Entry 7QG4 (X-ray diffraction, 2.08 A resolution); this record covers chain A.

[Chain A]
Protein: SN243
Source organism: Synthetic construct
Sequence (759 residues; numbered 31 to 789; the number before each row is that of its first residue):
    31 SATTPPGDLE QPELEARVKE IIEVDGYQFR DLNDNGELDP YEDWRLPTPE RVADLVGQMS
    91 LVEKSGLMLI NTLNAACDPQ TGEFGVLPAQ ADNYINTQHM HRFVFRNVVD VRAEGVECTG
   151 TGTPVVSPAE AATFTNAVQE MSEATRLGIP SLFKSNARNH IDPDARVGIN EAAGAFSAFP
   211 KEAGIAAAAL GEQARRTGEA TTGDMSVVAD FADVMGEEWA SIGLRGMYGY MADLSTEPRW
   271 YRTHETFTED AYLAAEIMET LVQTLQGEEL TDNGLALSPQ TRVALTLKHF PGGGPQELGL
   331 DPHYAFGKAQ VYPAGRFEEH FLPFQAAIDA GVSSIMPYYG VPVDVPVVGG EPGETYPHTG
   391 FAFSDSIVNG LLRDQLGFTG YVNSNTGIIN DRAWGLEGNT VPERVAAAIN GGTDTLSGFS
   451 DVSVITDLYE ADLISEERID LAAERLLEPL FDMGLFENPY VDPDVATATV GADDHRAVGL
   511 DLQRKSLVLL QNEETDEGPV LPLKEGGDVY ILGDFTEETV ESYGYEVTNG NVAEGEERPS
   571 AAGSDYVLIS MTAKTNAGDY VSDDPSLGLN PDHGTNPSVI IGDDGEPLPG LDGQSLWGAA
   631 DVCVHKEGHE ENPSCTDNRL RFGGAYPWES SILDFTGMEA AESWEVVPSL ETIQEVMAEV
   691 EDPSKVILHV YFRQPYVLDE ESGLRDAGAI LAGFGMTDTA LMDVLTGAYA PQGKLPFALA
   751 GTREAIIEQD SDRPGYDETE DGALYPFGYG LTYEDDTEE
Unresolved in the structure: 31-39, 786-789
Cystine bridges: Cys107-Cys148, Cys633-Cys645
Ion coordination: Zn2+ site 1 near Asp55 (its only coordinating residue here); Zn2+ site 2: Asn63, Asn65, Glu67, Asp69, Glu72; Zn2+ site 3 near His131 (its only coordinating residue here); Zn2+ site 4: Thr266, Arg763; Zn2+ site 5 near Glu289 (its only coordinating residue here); Zn2+ site 6: Asp451, Ser453; Zn2+ site 7 near His505 (its only coordinating residue here); Zn2+ site 8: Glu551 (shared with 1 residue of chain B); Zn2+ site 9 near Glu556 (its only coordinating residue here); Zn2+ site 10: Asp602 (shared with 2 residues of chain B); Zn2+ site 11: His603, Glu672 (shared with 1 residue of chain B); Zn2+ site 12: Asp692, Ser694
Reported in the primary citation:
  - conformationally variable residues (order/disorder transition): His190 to Ala202

[Summary]
The Zn2+ site 2 is built by Asn63, Asn65, Glu67, Asp69 and Glu72. The Zn2+ site 4 is built by Thr266 and
Arg763. From the paper: conformational variability at His190.
Chain A is SN243 (Synthetic construct); the structure, Apo crystal structure of a mutant of SN243 (D415N), was
determined by X-ray diffraction (same publication as 7QEE, 7QE1, 7QE2 and 7QEF).
